PDB entry 2PUK | X-ray diffraction, 3.00 A resolution | chains A and B of the 3 polymer chains in the assembly

[Chain A]
Protein: Ferredoxin-thioredoxin reductase, catalytic chain
Source organism: Synechocystis sp
UniProt: Q55389 (Q55389_SYNY3); residues 8-115 here correspond to UniProt positions 9-116 (UniProt number = residue number + 1)
Chain sequence (109 residues; each row starts with the number of its first residue):
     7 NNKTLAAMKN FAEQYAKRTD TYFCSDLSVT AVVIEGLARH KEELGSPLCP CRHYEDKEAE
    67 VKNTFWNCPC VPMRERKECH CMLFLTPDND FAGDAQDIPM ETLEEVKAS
Unresolved in the structure: 7
Differences from the reference sequence: cloning artifact (7)
Metal / ion sites: 4Fe-4S cluster Fe: C55, C74, C76, C85
Residues lining bound ligands: 4Fe-4S cluster (SF4): V39, C55, P56, W72, C74, P75, C76, M79, C85, H86, C87, L89, F90
Curated features (UniProtKB/Swiss-Prot):
  - active site: C57 (Nucleophile)
  - binding site ([4Fe-4S] cluster): C55, C74, C76, C85
  - site: H86 (Increases the nucleophilicity of the active site Cys)

[Chain B]
Protein: Ferredoxin-thioredoxin reductase, variable chain
Source organism: Synechocystis sp
Notes: engineered mutation(s): C40S
UniProt: Q55781 (FTRV_SYNY3); residue numbers follow UniProt; this construct covers 1-73
Chain sequence (73 residues; each row starts with the number of its first residue):
     1 MNVGDRVRVT SSVVVYHHPE HKKTAFDLQG MEGEVAAVLT EWQGRPISAN LPVLVKFEQR
    61 FKAHFRPDEV TLI
Curated features (UniProtKB/Swiss-Prot):
  - region: Q43 to P46 (Interaction with ferredoxin)

[Chain A / chain B interface]
Contacting residue pairs - 34 pairs, chain A then chain B:
  R24(A) - K23(B)
  R58(A) - S48(B)  hydrogen bond (side chain-backbone)
  Y60(A) - S48(B)
  D62(A) - R45(B)  salt bridge
  A65(A) - W42(B)
  A65(A) - I47(B)  hydrophobic
  E66(A) - I47(B)
  E66(A) - S48(B)  hydrogen bond (side chain-backbone)
  K68(A) - W42(B)
  N69(A) - L39(B)
  N69(A) - I47(B)
  F71(A) - A49(B)  hydrophobic
  F71(A) - N50(B)
  F71(A) - L51(B)
  F71(A) - H64(B)
  W72(A) - S48(B)  hydrogen bond (side chain-backbone)
  W72(A) - A49(B)
  W72(A) - N50(B)
  V77(A) - H64(B)
  R80(A) - H17(B)
  E81(A) - V14(B)
  E81(A) - V15(B)
  E81(A) - Y16(B)  hydrogen bond (backbone-backbone)
  E81(A) - H17(B)
  E81(A) - A63(B)
  E81(A) - H64(B)  salt bridge
  R82(A) - V13(B)
  R82(A) - V14(B)
  R82(A) - Y16(B)
  R82(A) - L51(B)
  R82(A) - H64(B)  hydrogen bond (side chain-backbone)
  R82(A) - F65(B)
  R82(A) - E69(B)  salt bridge
  K83(A) - Y16(B)
Other interface residues (no listed pair), chain A (17 interface residues in all): H59, P78
Other interface residues (no listed pair), chain B (19 interface residues in all): P46

[Overview]
17 residues of chain A and 19 residues of chain B are in contact; the contacts include 5 hydrogen bonds and 3
salt bridges. Polar contacts include D62(A)-R45(B), E81(A)-H64(B) and R82(A)-E69(B). Ligands of chain A:
4Fe-4S cluster.
Chain A is Ferredoxin-thioredoxin reductase, catalytic chain and chain B is Ferredoxin-thioredoxin reductase,
variable chain, both from Synechocystis sp; the structure, Crystal structure of the binary complex between
ferredoxin: thioredoxin reductase and thioredoxin m, was determined by X-ray diffraction (same publication as
2PU9, 2PUO and 2PVD).
